Entry 7UOJ (electron microscopy, 4.02 A resolution (low resolution: residue-level contacts below are approximate; hydrogen-bond / salt-bridge calls are withheld)); this record covers chains A and C of the 18 polymer chains in the assembly.

== Chain A ==
Protein: Envelope glycoprotein gp120
From: Human immunodeficiency virus 1
UniProtKB: Q2N0S6 (Q2N0S6_9HIV1); the construct lacks a stretch of the UniProt sequence and is renumbered around it, so the offset changes along the chain: 31-141 = UniProt 30-140; 150-185 = UniProt 141-176; 188-309 = UniProt 187-308; 312-321 = UniProt 309-318; 2 more segments
Chain sequence (481 residues; each row starts with the number of its first residue; note: 13 numbers in that range are skipped by the numbering (no residue carries them; nothing is unmodelled there); a row labelled like 185A-185J holds insertion residues (185A, then the next letters in order)):
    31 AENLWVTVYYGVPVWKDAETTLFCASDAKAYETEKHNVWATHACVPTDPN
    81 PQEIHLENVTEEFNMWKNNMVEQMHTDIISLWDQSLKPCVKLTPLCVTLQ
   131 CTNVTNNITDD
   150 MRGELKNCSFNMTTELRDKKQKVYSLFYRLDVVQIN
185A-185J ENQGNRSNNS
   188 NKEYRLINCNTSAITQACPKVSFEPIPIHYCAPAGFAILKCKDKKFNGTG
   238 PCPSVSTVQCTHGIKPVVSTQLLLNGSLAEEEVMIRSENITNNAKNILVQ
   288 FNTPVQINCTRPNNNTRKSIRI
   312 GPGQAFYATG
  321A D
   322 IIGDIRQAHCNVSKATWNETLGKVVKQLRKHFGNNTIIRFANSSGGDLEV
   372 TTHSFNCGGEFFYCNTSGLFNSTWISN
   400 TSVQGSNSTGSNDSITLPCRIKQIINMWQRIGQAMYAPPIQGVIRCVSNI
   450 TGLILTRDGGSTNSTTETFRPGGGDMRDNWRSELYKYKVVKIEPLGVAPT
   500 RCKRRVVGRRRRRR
Not modelled in the structure: 185A-185J, 400-410, 506-513
Differences from the reference sequence: engineered mutation Asn-332 (Thr330 in Q2N0S6), Cys-501 (Ala498 in Q2N0S6); expression tag (509-513)
Disulfides: Cys-54/Cys-74, Cys-119/Cys-205, Cys-126/Cys-196, Cys-131/Cys-157, Cys-218/Cys-247, Cys-228/Cys-239, Cys-296/Cys-331, Cys-378/Cys-445, Cys-385/Cys-418
Glycans and other covalent adducts: N-acetylglucosamine (NAG) linked to Asn-88, Asn-133, Asn-156, Asn-160, Asn-197, Asn-234, Asn-262, Asn-276, Asn-295, Asn-301, Asn-339, Asn-363, Asn-386, Asn-392, Asn-448; glycan linked to Asn-332

== Chain C ==
Protein: Envelope glycoprotein gp41
From: Human immunodeficiency virus 1
UniProtKB: Q2N0S6 (Q2N0S6_9HIV1); residues 512-664 here correspond to UniProt positions 509-661 (UniProt number = residue number - 3)
Chain sequence (153 residues; row label = number of the first residue in the row):
   512 AVGIGAVFLGFLGAAGSTMGAASMTLTVQARNLLSGIVQQQSNLLRAPEA
   562 QQHLLKLTVWGIKQLQARVLAVERYLRDQQLLGIWGCSGKLICCTNVPWN
   612 SSWSNRNLSEIWDNMTWLQWDKEISNYTQIIYGLLEESQNQQEKNEQDLL
   662 ALD
Not modelled in the structure: 512, 548-568
Differences from the reference sequence: engineered mutation Pro-559 (Ile556 in Q2N0S6), Cys-605 (Thr602 in Q2N0S6)
Disulfides: Cys-598/Cys-604

== Interface between chain A and chain C ==
Inter-chain disulfides: Cys-501(A)/Cys-605(C)
Contacting residue pairs - 77 pairs, chain A then chain C:
  Leu-34(A) / Pro-609(C)
  Leu-34(A) / Trp-610(C)
  Leu-34(A) / Leu-619(C)
  Trp-35(A) / Thr-606(C)
  Trp-35(A) / Asn-607(C)
  Trp-35(A) / Val-608(C)
  Val-36(A) / Thr-606(C)
  Val-36(A) / Val-608(C)
  Val-36(A) / Trp-610(C)
  Thr-37(A) / Cys-604(C)
  Thr-37(A) / Cys-605(C)
  Val-38(A) / Trp-596(C)
  Val-38(A) / Ile-603(C)
  Val-38(A) / Cys-604(C)
  Tyr-39(A) / Ile-603(C)
  Tyr-39(A) / Trp-623(C)
  Tyr-40(A) / Leu-537(C)
  Tyr-40(A) / Ala-541(C)
  Tyr-40(A) / Leu-544(C)
  Tyr-40(A) / Tyr-586(C)
  Tyr-40(A) / Asp-589(C)
  Tyr-40(A) / Leu-602(C)
  Gly-41(A) / Gln-540(C)
  Val-42(A) / Trp-628(C)
  Pro-43(A) / Leu-523(C)
  Pro-43(A) / Ala-526(C)
  Pro-43(A) / Trp-628(C)
  Val-44(A) / Trp-628(C)
  Val-44(A) / Asp-632(C)
  Trp-45(A) / Ala-526(C)
  Trp-45(A) / Leu-629(C)
  Lys-46(A) / Asp-632(C)
  Thr-51(A) / Lys-574(C)
  Leu-52(A) / Lys-574(C)
  Phe-53(A) / Gln-575(C)
  Cys-54(A) / Trp-571(C)
  Ala-73(A) / Trp-571(C)
  Gln-82(A) / Ala-517(C)
  Ile-84(A) / Gly-521(C)
  Ile-84(A) / Phe-522(C)
  Leu-86(A) / Leu-523(C)
  Leu-86(A) / Gly-524(C)
  Asn-88(A) / Gly-527(C)
  Val-89(A) / Gly-527(C)
  Asp-107(A) / Trp-571(C)
  Asp-107(A) / Lys-574(C)
  Leu-111(A) / Trp-571(C)
  Gln-114(A) / Val-570(C)
  Pro-220(A) / Ala-578(C)
  Ala-221(A) / Leu-544(C)
  Ala-221(A) / Leu-545(C)
  Ala-221(A) / Ala-582(C)
  Gly-222(A) / Leu-544(C)
  Gly-222(A) / Arg-585(C)
  Phe-223(A) / Phe-522(C)
  Ala-224(A) / Phe-522(C)
  Thr-244(A) / Phe-522(C)
  Ile-491(A) / Leu-523(C)
  Ile-491(A) / Arg-585(C)
  Pro-493(A) / Asp-589(C)
  Leu-494(A) / Leu-592(C)
  Leu-494(A) / Leu-593(C)
  Val-496(A) / Trp-628(C)
  Val-496(A) / Ile-635(C)
  Val-496(A) / Ile-642(C)
  Val-496(A) / Tyr-643(C)
  Ala-497(A) / Trp-628(C)
  Pro-498(A) / Trp-610(C)
  Pro-498(A) / Trp-631(C)
  Cys-501(A) / Cys-605(C)  disulfide
  Lys-502(A) / Cys-605(C)
  Lys-502(A) / Asn-607(C)
  Arg-503(A) / Gly-597(C)
  Arg-503(A) / Cys-605(C)
  Arg-503(A) / Asn-607(C)
  Arg-503(A) / Gln-650(C)
  Arg-503(A) / Gln-653(C)
Other interface residues (no listed pair), chain A (46 interface residues in all): Cys-74, Glu-87, Lys-490, Gly-495, Thr-499
Other interface residues (no listed pair), chain C (51 interface residues in all): Ala-533, Ser-534, Ser-546, Leu-581, Ser-612, Leu-646

== Summary ==
The interface between chain A and chain C involves 46 residues on one side and 51 on the other; the contacts
include 1 disulfide bond. Covalently linked N-acetylglucosamine: at Asn-88(A), Asn-133(A), Asn-156(A),
Asn-160(A), Asn-197(A) and Asn-234(A) and 9 more.
Chain A is Envelope glycoprotein gp120 and chain C is Envelope glycoprotein gp41, both from Human
immunodeficiency virus 1; the structure, The CryoEM structure of N49-P9.6-FR3 and PGT121 Fabs in complex with
BG505 SOSIP.664, was determined by electron microscopy.
